Entry 6OV8 (X-ray diffraction, 2.61 A resolution); this record covers chains A and D of the 6 polymer chains in the assembly.

[Chain A (and D)]
Molecule: Peptidase B
Source organism: Escherichia coli (strain K12)
Notes: EC 3.4.11.23; chain D of this document is another copy of the same molecule, construct and numbering; everything in this record applies to it too
UniProt: P37095 (PEPB_ECOLI); residue numbers follow UniProt; this construct covers 2-427
Amino-acid sequence (430 residues; each row starts with the number of its first residue; numbers below 1 keep their minus sign (Ser-2 is residue -2)):
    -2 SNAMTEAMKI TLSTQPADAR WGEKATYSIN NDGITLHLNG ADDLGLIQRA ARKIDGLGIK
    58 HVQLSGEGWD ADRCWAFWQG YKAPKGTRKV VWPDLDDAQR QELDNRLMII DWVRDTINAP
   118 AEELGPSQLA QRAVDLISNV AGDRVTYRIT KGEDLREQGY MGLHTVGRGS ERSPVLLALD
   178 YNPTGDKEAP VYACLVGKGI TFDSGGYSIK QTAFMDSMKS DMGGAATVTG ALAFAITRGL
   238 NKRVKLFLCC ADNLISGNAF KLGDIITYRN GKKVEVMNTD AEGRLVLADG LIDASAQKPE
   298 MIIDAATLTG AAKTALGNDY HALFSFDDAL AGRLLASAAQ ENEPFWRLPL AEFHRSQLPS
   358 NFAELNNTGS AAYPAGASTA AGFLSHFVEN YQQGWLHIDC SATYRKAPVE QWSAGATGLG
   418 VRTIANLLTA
Not modelled in the structure: -2 (chain D: -2 to 0)
Sequence notes: expression tag (-2 to 1)
Modified residues: Mse1 (selenomethionine); Mse5, Mse105, Mse158, Mse212, Mse215, Mse219, Mse274, Mse298 (selenomethionine; parent Met)
Metal / ion sites: Zn2+: Lys195, Asp218, Glu279; Mn2+: Asp200, Asp277, Glu279
What the authors report for this chain:
  - Mn2+ coordination: Asp200, Asp277, Glu279
  - Zn2+ coordination: Lys195, Asp218, Glu279
  - binding site for chloride ion: Arg281

[How chain A and chain D interact]
Pairs across the interface (33; chain A residue first):
  Asn-1(A) - Lys21(D)
  Thr2(A) - Ala16(D)
  Thr2(A) - Arg17(D)  hydrogen bond (side chain-backbone)
  Thr2(A) - Trp18(D)
  Thr2(A) - Gly19(D)
  Glu3(A) - Ala16(D)  hydrogen bond (backbone-backbone)
  Glu3(A) - Arg17(D)
  Ala4(A) - Arg17(D)
  Mse5(A) - Arg17(D)
  Mse5(A) - Trp18(D)
  Ala16(A) - Thr2(D)
  Ala16(A) - Glu3(D)
  Arg17(A) - Glu3(D)  salt bridge
  Arg17(A) - Ala4(D)
  Arg17(A) - Mse5(D)
  Arg17(A) - Asn28(D)  hydrogen bond (side chain-backbone)
  Arg17(A) - Asp29(D)
  Arg17(A) - Ile56(D)
  Trp18(A) - Mse5(D)
  Trp18(A) - Ile26(D)  hydrophobic
  Trp18(A) - Gly55(D)
  Tyr24(A) - Leu54(D)
  Ile26(A) - Ile26(D)
  Ile26(A) - Asn27(D)
  Asn27(A) - Ile26(D)
  Asn27(A) - Asn27(D)
  Asn27(A) - Asn28(D)
  Asn28(A) - Arg17(D)  hydrogen bond (backbone-side chain)
  Asn28(A) - Asn27(D)
  Asn28(A) - Asn28(D)  hydrogen bond (backbone-side chain)
  Asp29(A) - Arg17(D)
  Leu54(A) - Tyr24(D)
  Leu54(A) - Leu54(D)  hydrophobic
Other interface residues (no listed pair), chain A (17 interface residues in all): Asp15, Gly30, Ile56
Other interface residues (no listed pair), chain D (18 interface residues in all): Gly30

[Summary]
17 residues of chain A and 18 residues of chain D are in contact, with 5 hydrogen bonds and 1 salt bridge.
Polar contacts include Arg17(A)-Glu3(D), Thr2(A)-Arg17(D) and Arg17(A)-Asn28(D). Lys195(A), Asp218(A) and
Glu279(A) coordinate Zn2+. The paper reports a binding site for chloride ion at Arg281(A); Mn2+ coordination
by Asp200(A), Asp277(A) and Glu279(A).
Chain A and chain D are both Peptidase B (Escherichia coli (strain K12)); the structure, 2.6 Angstrom
Resolution Crystal Structure of Aminopeptidase B from Escherichia coli str. K-12 substr. MG1655, was
determined by X-ray diffraction (same publication as 6OAD).
